Entry 9CJ8 (electron microscopy, 3.74 A resolution); this record covers chains C and A of the 8 polymer chains in the assembly.

== Chain C (and A) ==
Protein: Glycoprotein G1
Organism: Lassa virus Josiah
Notes: chain A of this document is another copy of the same molecule, construct and numbering; everything in this record applies to it too
UniProt: P08669 (GLYC_LASSJ); residue numbers follow UniProt; this construct covers 1-259
Chain sequence (259 residues; numbered 1 to 259; the number before each row is that of its first residue):
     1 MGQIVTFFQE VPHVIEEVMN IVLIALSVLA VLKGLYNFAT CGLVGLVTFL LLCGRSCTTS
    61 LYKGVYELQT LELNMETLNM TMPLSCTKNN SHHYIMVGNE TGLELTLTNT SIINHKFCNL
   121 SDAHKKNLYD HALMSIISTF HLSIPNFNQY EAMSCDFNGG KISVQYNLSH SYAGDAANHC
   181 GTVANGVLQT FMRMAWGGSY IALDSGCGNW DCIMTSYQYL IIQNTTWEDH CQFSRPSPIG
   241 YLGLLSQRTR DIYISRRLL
Not modelled in the structure: 1-59, 170-178, 201-206 (chain A: 1-59, 170-178, 203-206)
Differences from the reference sequence: conflict C207 (Arg in P08669)
Disulfides: C86-C231, C118-C155, C180-C212
Covalent attachments: N-acetylglucosamine (NAG) linked to N79, N89, N99, N109, N119, N167, N224
Residues lining bound ligands: N-acetylglucosamine (NAG; 2-acetamido-2-deoxy-beta-D-glucopyranose): S234, R235, P236, S237
UniProt features mapped onto this chain:
  - binding site (Zn(2+)): C57
  - site: K33 (Important for GP-C-mediated membrane fusion), T58, T59 (Cleavage), L259 (Cleavage)
  - lipidation: G2 (N-myristoyl glycine)
  - glycosylation (N-linked (GlcNAc...) asparagine): N79, N89, N99, N109, N119, N167, N224
  - mutagenesis: G54 (G54A: No effect on SSP cleavage), S56 (S56A: Complete loss of SSP cleavage), T58 (T58A: Complete loss of SSP cleavage), S60 (S60A: No effect on SSP cleavage)
What the authors report for this chain:
  - post-translational modification sites: N109

== How chain C and chain A interact ==
Contacting residue pairs (43; chain C residue first):
  H124(C) with L258(A)
  N148(C) with H124(A); N127(A), hydrogen bond; Y129(A); H131(A), hydrogen bond
  Q149(C) with H124(A); K125(A); N127(A)
  Y150(C) with K125(A)
  G181(C) with H131(A)
  T249(C) with R248(A), hydrogen bond (backbone-side chain); T249(A)
  R250(C) with R248(A)
  D251(C) with R248(A)
  I252(C) with S138(A); R248(A), hydrogen bond (backbone-side chain)
  Y253(C) with H124(A); Y129(A); H131(A), hydrogen bond (side chain-backbone); M134(A), hydrophobic; S135(A)
  I254(C) with L120(A); H124(A), hydrogen bond (backbone-side chain); S138(A); H141(A); L142(A), hydrophobic
  S255(C) with L120(A)
  R256(C) with R256(A)
  R257(C) with K116(A), hydrogen bond (side chain-backbone); F117(A); C118(A); H141(A), hydrogen bond (backbone-side chain); Y150(A); M153(A)
  L258(C) with F147(A), hydrophobic; N148(A); Q149(A); Y150(A); S255(A), hydrogen bond (backbone-side chain)
  L259(C) with L142(A), hydrophobic; Y253(A); S255(A), hydrogen bond (backbone-side chain); R256(A)
Also at the interface, not in a pair above, chain C (17 interface residues in all): N146
Also at the interface, not in a pair above, chain A (28 interface residues in all): S121, S154, I254

== In short ==
17 residues of chain C and 28 residues of chain A are in contact; the contacts include 10 hydrogen bonds.
Polar contacts include N148(C)-N127(A), N148(C)-H131(A) and T249(C)-R248(A). Ligands of chain C:
N-acetylglucosamine. N-acetylglucosamine is covalently linked to N79(C), N89(C), N99(C), N109(C), N119(C) and
N167(C) and 1 more. From the paper: a modification site at N109(C).
Both chains are Glycoprotein G1 (Lassa virus Josiah). Entry 9CJ8 (Lineage IV Lassa virus glycoprotein (Josiah)
in complex with rabbit polyclonal antibody (LAVA01-like epitope)) was determined by electron microscopy,
deposited together with 8TYC, 8TYE, 8VCV, 8VE8, 9CJ7, 9CK7 and 9CK8.
